1FCZ - chain A; structure by X-ray diffraction, 1.38 A resolution.

Chain A:
Molecule: Retinoic acid receptor gamma-1
From: Homo sapiens
Notes: fragment: ligand binding domain
Reference sequence: P13631 (RARG1_HUMAN); numbering as in UniProt (aligned over 183-417)
Chain sequence (235 residues; each row starts with the number of its first residue):
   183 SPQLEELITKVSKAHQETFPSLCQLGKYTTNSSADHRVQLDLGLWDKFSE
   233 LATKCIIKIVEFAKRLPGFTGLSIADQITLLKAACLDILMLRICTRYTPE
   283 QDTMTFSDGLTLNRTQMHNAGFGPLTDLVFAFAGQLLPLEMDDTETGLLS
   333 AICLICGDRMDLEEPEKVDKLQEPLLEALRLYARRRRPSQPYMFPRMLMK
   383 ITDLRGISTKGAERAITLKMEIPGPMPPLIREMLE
Residues lining bound ligands:
  - 156 (4-[3-oxo-3-(5,5,8,8-tetramethyl-5,6,7,8-tetrahydro-naphthalen-2-yl)-propenyl]-benzoic acid): Phe-201, Trp-227, Phe-230, Leu-233, Ala-234, Cys-237, Leu-268, Leu-271, Met-272, Arg-274, Ile-275, Arg-278, Phe-288, Ser-289, Gly-303, Phe-304, Leu-307, Gly-393, Arg-396, Ala-397, Leu-400, Met-408, Ile-412, Met-415, Leu-416
  - dodecyl-alpha-D-maltoside (LMU): Lys-236, Ile-238, Ile-239, Lys-240, Val-242, Glu-243, Leu-263, Lys-264, Cys-267, Leu-411, Glu-414, Met-415

Overview:
Bound to chain A: compound 156 and dodecyl-alpha-D-maltoside.
Chain A is Retinoic acid receptor gamma-1 (Homo sapiens); the structure, Isotype selectivity of the human
retinoic acid nuclear receptor hrar: the complex with the panagonist retinoid ..., was determined by X-ray
diffraction together with 1FCX and 1FCY from the same study.
